7Z8Z - chains A and B of the 4 polymer chains in the assembly; structure by X-ray diffraction, 1.50 A resolution.

[Chain A]
Protein: Heat shock factor 2-binding protein
Organism: Mus musculus
UniProt: Q9D4G2 (HSF2B_MOUSE); numbering as in UniProt (aligned over 22-81)
Sequence (63 residues; numbered 19 to 81; the number before each row is that of its first residue):
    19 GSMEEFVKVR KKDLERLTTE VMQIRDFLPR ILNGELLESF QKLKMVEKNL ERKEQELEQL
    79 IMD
Disordered / not traced: 19-20
Sequence notes: expression tag (19-21)
What the authors report for this chain:
  - self-association interface (contacts with another copy of this molecule); pairs are residue here / residue on that copy: Leu54-Leu54, Ser57-Ser57, Leu61-Leu61, Val64-Val64, Leu68-Leu68, Lys71-Lys71, Leu75-Leu75, Leu54, Ser57, Leu61, Val64, Leu68, Lys71, Leu75
  - mutagenesis - K26E: decreased binding to DNA
  - mutagenesis - K26E: unchanged stability
  - mutagenesis - K26E: abolished binding to 75 base pair substrate

[Chain B]
Protein: Break repair meiotic recombinase recruitment factor 1
Organism: Mus musculus
UniProt: Q6DIA7 (BRME1_MOUSE); residue numbers follow UniProt; this construct covers 540-574
Sequence (38 residues; each row starts with the number of its first residue):
   537 GSMRMQDATD TVRGLVVELS GLNRLIMSTH RDLEAFKR
Disordered / not traced: 537-539, 574
Sequence notes: expression tag (537-539)
What the authors report for this chain:
  - mutagenesis - V548E/L555E/I562E: abolished binding to Heat shock factor 2-binding protein (chain A)
  - mutagenesis - R540E/R549E: abolished binding to DNA

[How chain A and chain B interact]
Pairs across the interface - 39 pairs, chain A then chain B:
  Phe24(A) - Met541(B)
  Val25(A) - Met541(B)
  Val25(A) - Gln542(B)
  Val25(A) - Ala544(B)  hydrophobic
  Lys26(A) - Met541(B)
  Lys26(A) - Gln542(B)  hydrogen bond (backbone-backbone)
  Lys26(A) - Asp543(B)
  Lys26(A) - Ala544(B)  hydrogen bond (backbone-backbone)
  Lys26(A) - Thr545(B)
  Val27(A) - Thr545(B)
  Val27(A) - Val548(B)  hydrophobic
  Arg28(A) - Thr545(B)  hydrogen bond (backbone-side chain)
  Asp31(A) - Thr545(B)
  Asp31(A) - Val548(B)
  Asp31(A) - Arg549(B)  salt bridge
  Asp31(A) - Val552(B)
  Arg34(A) - Val552(B)
  Arg34(A) - Ser556(B)
  Leu35(A) - Val548(B)  hydrophobic
  Leu35(A) - Leu551(B)  hydrophobic
  Leu35(A) - Val552(B)
  Leu35(A) - Leu555(B)  hydrophobic
  Glu38(A) - Leu555(B)
  Glu38(A) - Ser556(B)  hydrogen bond
  Glu38(A) - Asn559(B)  hydrogen bond
  Val39(A) - Leu555(B)  hydrophobic
  Gln41(A) - Asn559(B)
  Ile42(A) - Leu555(B)  hydrophobic
  Ile42(A) - Asn559(B)  hydrogen bond (backbone-side chain)
  Ile42(A) - Ile562(B)  hydrophobic
  Phe45(A) - Ile562(B)  hydrophobic
  Phe45(A) - Met563(B)  hydrophobic
  Phe45(A) - His566(B)
  Leu46(A) - Ile562(B)  hydrophobic
  Arg48(A) - His566(B)
  Ile49(A) - Ile562(B)
  Ile49(A) - His566(B)
  Ile49(A) - Leu569(B)  hydrophobic
  Glu53(A) - Lys573(B)  salt bridge
Interface residues without a listed pair, chain A (20 interface residues in all): Glu23, Leu32, Leu54
Interface residues without a listed pair, chain B (18 interface residues in all): Thr565
The authors on this interface:
  - pairs named by the authors: Phe24(A)-Met541(B) (hydrophobic contact), Lys26(A)-Met541(B) (hydrophobic contact)
  - interface residues, chain B: Met541(B), Val548(B), Leu555(B), Ile562(B)

[In short]
The interface between chain A and chain B involves 20 residues on one side and 18 on the other; the contacts
include 6 hydrogen bonds and 2 salt bridges. Polar contacts include Asp31(A)-Arg549(B), Glu53(A)-Lys573(B) and
Arg28(A)-Thr545(B). The authors report hydrophobic contacts between Phe24(A) and Met541(B) and Lys26(A) and
Met541(B). From the paper: K26E of chain A reduces binding to DNA; interface residues Met541(B), Val548(B) and
Leu555(B) among others; 3 substitutions were tested in all.
Here chain A is Heat shock factor 2-binding protein and chain B is Break repair meiotic recombinase
recruitment factor 1, both from Mus musculus. Entry 7Z8Z (Crystal structure of the MEILB2-BRME1 2:2 core
complex) was determined by X-ray diffraction.
